Entry 7VAL (electron microscopy, 3.10 A resolution); this record covers chains G and H of the 12 polymer chains in the assembly.

# Chain G
Protein: V-type ATP synthase subunit D
From: Thermus thermophilus HB8
UniProt: O87880 (VATD_THET8); residues 1-223 here = UniProt positions 1-223
Chain sequence (223 residues; numbered 1 to 223; the number before each row is that of its first residue):
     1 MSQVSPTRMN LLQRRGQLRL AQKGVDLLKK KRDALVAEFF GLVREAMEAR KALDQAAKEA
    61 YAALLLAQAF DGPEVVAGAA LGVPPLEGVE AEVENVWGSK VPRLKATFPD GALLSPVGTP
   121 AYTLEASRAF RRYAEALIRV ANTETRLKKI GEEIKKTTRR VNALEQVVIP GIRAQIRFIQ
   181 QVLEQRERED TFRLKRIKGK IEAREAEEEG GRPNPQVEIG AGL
Not modelled in the structure: 1-3, 210-223

# Chain H
Protein: V-type ATP synthase subunit F
From: Thermus thermophilus HB8
UniProt: P74903 (VATF_THET8); residue numbers follow UniProt; this construct covers 1-104
Chain sequence (104 residues; each row starts with the number of its first residue):
     1 MAVIADPETA QGFRLAGLEG YGASSAEEAQ SLLETLVERG GYALVAVDEA LLPDPERAVE
    61 RLMRGRDLPV LLPIAGLKEA FQGHDVEGYM RELVRKTIGF DIKL

# Chain G / chain H interface
Contacting residue pairs (52):
  F39(G) with T97(H)
  V43(G) with M90(H), hydrophobic; V94(H), hydrophobic
  A46(G) with M90(H)
  M47(G) with M90(H), hydrophobic
  R50(G) with P73(H), hydrogen bond (side chain-backbone); Y89(H), hydrogen bond
  K58(G) with A80(H); F81(H)
  Y61(G) with E8(H); L77(H); F81(H), hydrophobic
  A62(G) with F81(H)
  L64(G) with E8(H)
  L65(G) with F81(H), hydrophobic
  A77(G) with Q11(H)
  A80(G) with Q11(H); R14(H); L15(H), hydrophobic
  V83(G) with R14(H); L15(H); G17(H)
  P84(G) with G17(H)
  P85(G) with G17(H); L18(H); E19(H)
  L86(G) with M1(H); G17(H), hydrogen bond (backbone-backbone)
  G88(G) with M1(H)
  V89(G) with M1(H), hydrophobic
  A91(G) with L68(H), hydrophobic
  L104(G) with L44(H), hydrophobic; V70(H), hydrophobic
  L113(G) with A16(H)
  T123(G) with L15(H)
  S127(G) with L15(H), hydrogen bond (side chain-backbone); A16(H)
  F130(G) with G12(H); A16(H), hydrophobic
  R131(G) with A16(H)
  Y133(G) with F13(H), hydrophobic; I74(H)
  A134(G) with L18(H), hydrophobic
  L137(G) with A46(H), hydrophobic; L72(H), hydrophobic; I74(H), hydrophobic
  I138(G) with L44(H), hydrophobic
  V140(G) with L72(H), hydrophobic
  A141(G) with L72(H), hydrophobic
  E144(G) with L93(H)
  K155(G) with K96(H); T97(H)
Other interface residues (no listed pair), chain G (41 interface residues in all): F40, D54, A79, L81, E87, A126, L147, G151
Other interface residues (no listed pair), chain H (35 interface residues in all): Y42, A43, H84, V86, E87, I98, I102, K103

# In short
Chain G and chain H form an interface of 41 and 35 residues respectively, with 4 hydrogen bonds. Polar pairs
include R50(G)-P73(H), R50(G)-Y89(H) and S127(G)-L15(H).
Chain G is V-type ATP synthase subunit D and chain H is V-type ATP synthase subunit F, both from Thermus
thermophilus HB8; the structure, V1EG of V/A-ATPase from Thermus thermophilus, high ATP, state1-1, was
determined by electron microscopy (same publication as 7VAI, 7VAJ, 7VAK, 7VAM, 7VAN, 7VAO and 11 further
entries).
